PDB entry 8FNW | electron microscopy, 6.73 A resolution (low resolution: residue-level contacts below are approximate; hydrogen-bond / salt-bridge calls are withheld) | chains C and F of the 19 polymer chains in the assembly

[Chain C (and F)]
Protein: Adenosine deaminase
Source organism: Escherichia coli
Notes: chain F of this document is another copy of the same molecule, construct and numbering; everything in this record applies to it too
UniProt: A0A8E2SFD7 (A0A8E2SFD7_ECOLX); residues 1-799 here = UniProt positions 1-799
Sequence (799 residues; numbered 1 to 799; the number before each row is that of its first residue):
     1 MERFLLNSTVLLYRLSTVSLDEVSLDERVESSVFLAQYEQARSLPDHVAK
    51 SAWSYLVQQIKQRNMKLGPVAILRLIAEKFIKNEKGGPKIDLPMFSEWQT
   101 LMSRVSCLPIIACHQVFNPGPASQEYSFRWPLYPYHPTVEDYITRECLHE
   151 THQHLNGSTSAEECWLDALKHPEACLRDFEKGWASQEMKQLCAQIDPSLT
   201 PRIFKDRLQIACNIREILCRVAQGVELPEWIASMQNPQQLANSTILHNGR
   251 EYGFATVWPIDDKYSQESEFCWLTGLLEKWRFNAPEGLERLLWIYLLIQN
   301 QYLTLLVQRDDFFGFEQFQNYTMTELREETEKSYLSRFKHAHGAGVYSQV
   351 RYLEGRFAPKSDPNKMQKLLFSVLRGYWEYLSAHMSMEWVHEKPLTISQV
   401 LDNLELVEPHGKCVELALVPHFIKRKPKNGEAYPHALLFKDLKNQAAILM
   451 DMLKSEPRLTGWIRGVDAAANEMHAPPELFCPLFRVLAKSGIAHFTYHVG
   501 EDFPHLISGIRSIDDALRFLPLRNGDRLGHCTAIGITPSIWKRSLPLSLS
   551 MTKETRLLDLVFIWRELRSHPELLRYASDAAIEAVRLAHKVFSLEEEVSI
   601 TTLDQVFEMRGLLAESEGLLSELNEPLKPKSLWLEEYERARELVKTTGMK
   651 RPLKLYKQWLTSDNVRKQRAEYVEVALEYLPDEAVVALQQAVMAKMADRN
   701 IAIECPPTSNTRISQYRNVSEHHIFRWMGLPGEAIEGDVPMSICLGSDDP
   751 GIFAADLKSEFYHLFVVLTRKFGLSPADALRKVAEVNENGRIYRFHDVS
Unresolved in the structure: 310-321, 620-630, 709-713, 799
Construct notes: conflict Thr274 (Ile in A0A8E2SFD7)
Metal / ion sites: Zn2+: His152, His154, His498, His530
What the authors report for this chain:
  - mutagenesis - H152A/H154A: abolished catalytic activity on ATP

[Interface between chain C and chain F]
Pairs across the interface (17):
  Glu84(C) with Arg523(F)
  Lys85(C) with Ala493(F); His494(F)
  Pro119(C) with Lys489(F)
  Gly120(C) with Lys489(F)
  Pro121(C) with Ala488(F); Lys489(F); Ser490(F); Gly491(F)
  His136(C) with Asn524(F); Asn700(F)
  Pro137(C) with Asn524(F); Ile792(F); Tyr793(F)
  Thr138(C) with Ile792(F)
  Asp141(C) with Arg791(F)
  Arg145(C) with Arg791(F)
Also at the interface, not in a pair above, chain C (15 interface residues in all): Leu92, Ser123, Tyr135, Tyr347, Pro776
Also at the interface, not in a pair above, chain F (17 interface residues in all): Pro409, Arg464, Gly525, His796, Val798

[Summary]
The interface between chain C and chain F involves 15 residues on one side and 17 on the other. The Zn2+ site
is built by His152(C), His154(C), His498(C) and His530(C). From the paper: H152A/H154A of chain C abolish
catalytic activity on ATP.
Chain C and chain F are both Adenosine deaminase (Escherichia coli); the structure, Structure of RdrA-RdrB
complex from Escherichia coli RADAR defense system, was determined by electron microscopy together with 8FNT,
8FNU and 8FNV from the same study.
